4WQT - chains B and D of the 6 polymer chains in the assembly; structure by X-ray diffraction, 4.40 A resolution (low resolution: residue-level contacts below are approximate; hydrogen-bond / salt-bridge calls are withheld).

== Chain B ==
Protein: DNA-directed RNA polymerase subunit alpha
Source organism: Thermus thermophilus HB8
Notes: EC 2.7.7.6
UniProt: Q5SHR6 (RPOA_THET8); residues 1-315 here = UniProt positions 1-315
Chain sequence (315 residues; numbered 1 to 315; the number before each row is that of its first residue):
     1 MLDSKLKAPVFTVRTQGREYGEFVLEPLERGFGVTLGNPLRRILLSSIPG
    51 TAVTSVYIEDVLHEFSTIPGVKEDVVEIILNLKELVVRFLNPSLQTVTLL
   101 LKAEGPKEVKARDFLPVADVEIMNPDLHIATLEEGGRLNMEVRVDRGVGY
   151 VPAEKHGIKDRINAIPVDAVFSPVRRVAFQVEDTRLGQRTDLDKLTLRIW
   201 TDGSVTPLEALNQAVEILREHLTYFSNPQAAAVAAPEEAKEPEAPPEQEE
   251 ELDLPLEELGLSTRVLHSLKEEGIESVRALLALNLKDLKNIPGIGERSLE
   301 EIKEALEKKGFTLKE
Unresolved in the structure: 1-5, 230-315

== Chain D ==
Protein: DNA-directed RNA polymerase subunit beta'
Source organism: Thermus thermophilus HB8
Notes: EC 2.7.7.6
UniProt: Q8RQE8 (RPOC_THET8); numbering as in UniProt (aligned over 1-1524)
Chain sequence (1524 residues; numbered 1 to 1524; the number before each row is that of its first residue):
     1 MKKEVRKVRIALASPEKIRSWSYGEVEKPETINYRTLKPERDGLFDERIF
    51 GPIKDYECACGKYKRQRFEGKVCERCGVEVTKSIVRRYRMGHIELATPAA
   101 HIWFVKDVPSKIGTLLDLSATELEQVLYFSKYIVLDPKGAILNGVPVEKR
   151 QLLTDEEYRELRYGKQETYPLPPGVDALVKDGEEVVKGQELAPGVVSRLD
   201 GVALYRFPRRVRVEYVKKERAGLRLPLAAWVEKEAYKPGEILAELPEPYL
   251 FRAEEEGVVELKELEEGAFLVLRREDEPVATYFLPVGMTPLVVHGEIVEK
   301 GQPLAEAKGLLRMPRQVRAAQVEAEEEGETVYLTLFLEWTEPKDYRVQPH
   351 MNVVVPEGARVEAGDKIVAAIDPEEEVIAEAEGVVHLHEPASILVVKARV
   401 YPFEDDVEVSTGDRVAPGDVLADGGKVKSDVYGRVEVDLVRNVVRVVESY
   451 DIDARMGAEAIQQLLKELDLEALEKELLEEMKHPSRARRAKARKRLEVVR
   501 AFLDSGNRPEWMILEAVPVLPPDLRPMVQVDGGRFATSDLNDLYRRLINR
   551 NNRLKKLLAQGAPEIIIRNEKRMLQEAVDALLDNGRRGAPVTNPGSDRPL
   601 RSLTDILSGKQGRFRQNLLGKRVDYSGRSVIVVGPQLKLHQCGLPKRMAL
   651 ELFKPFLLKKMEEKGIAPNVKAARRMLERQRDIKDEVWDALEEVIHGKVV
   701 LLNRAPTLHRLGIQAFQPVLVEGQSIQLHPLVCEAFNADFDGDQMAVHVP
   751 LSSFAQAEARIQMLSAHNLLSPASGEPLAKPSRDIILGLYYITQVRKEKK
   801 GAGLEFATPEEALAAHERGEVALNAPIKVAGRETSVGRLKYVFANPDEAL
   851 LAVAHGIVDLQDVVTVRYMGKRLETSPGRILFARIVAEAVEDEKVAWELI
   901 QLDVPQEKNSLKDLVYQAFLRLGMEKTARLLDALKYYGFTFSTTSGITIG
   951 IDDAVIPEEKKQYLEEADRKLLQIEQAYEMGFLTDRERYDQILQLWTETT
  1001 EKVTQAVFKNFEENYPFNPLYVMAQSGARGNPQQIRQLCGLRGLMQKPSG
  1051 ETFEVPVRSSFREGLTVLEYFISSHGARKGGADTALRTADSGYLTRKLVD
  1101 VTHEIVVREADCGTTNYISVPLFQPDEVTRSLRLRKRADIEAGLYGRVLA
  1151 REVEVLGVRLEEGRYLSMDDVHLLIKAAEAGEIQEVPVRSPLTCQTRYGV
  1201 CQKCYGYDLSMARPVSIGEAVGIVAAQSIGEPGTQLTMRTFHTGGVAGAA
  1251 DITQGLPRVIELFEARRPKAKAVISEIDGVVRIEETEEKLSVFVESEGFS
  1301 KEYKLPKEARLLVKDGDYVEAGQPLTRGAIDPHQLLEAKGPEAVERYLVE
  1351 EIQKVYRAQGVKLHDKHIEIVVRQMMKYVEVTDPGDSRLLEGQVLEKWDV
  1401 EALNERLIAEGKTPVAWKPLLMGVTKSALSTKSWLSAASFQNTTHVLTEA
  1451 AIAGKKDELIGLKENVILGRLIPAGTGSDFVRFTQVVDQKTLKAIEEARK
  1501 EAVEAKERPAARRGVKREQPGKQA
Unresolved in the structure: 56-85, 217-341, 526-535, 1500-1524
Bound ions: Mg2+: Asp739, Asp741, Asp743; Zn2+ near Cys1201 (its only coordinating residue here)

== Interface between chain B and chain D ==
Contacting residue pairs - 43 pairs, chain B then chain D:
  Ser46(B) - His855(D)
  His63(B) - Leu813(D)
  His63(B) - Ala814(D)
  Phe65(B) - Leu813(D)
  Phe65(B) - Leu839(D)
  Asp74(B) - Arg872(D)
  Glu77(B) - Arg867(D)
  Glu77(B) - Arg872(D)
  Leu80(B) - Val842(D)
  Leu80(B) - Phe843(D)
  Leu80(B) - Ala844(D)
  Leu80(B) - Arg867(D)
  Asn81(B) - Arg867(D)
  Glu84(B) - Ala844(D)
  Glu84(B) - Arg867(D)
  Tyr150(B) - Glu848(D)
  Tyr150(B) - Leu851(D)
  Tyr150(B) - Ala852(D)
  Tyr150(B) - His855(D)
  Pro152(B) - Ile857(D)
  Glu154(B) - Lys840(D)
  Asp168(B) - Val842(D)
  Val170(B) - Glu848(D)
  Arg175(B) - Asn845(D)
  Arg175(B) - Asp847(D)
  Arg175(B) - Leu851(D)
  Arg176(B) - Asp847(D)
  Arg176(B) - Arg884(D)
  Arg176(B) - Glu888(D)
  Arg185(B) - Glu692(D)
  Arg185(B) - Leu720(D)
  Leu186(B) - Asp689(D)
  Gly187(B) - Asp685(D)
  Gly187(B) - Trp688(D)
  Gly187(B) - Asp689(D)
  Gln188(B) - Lys646(D)
  Gln188(B) - Ile683(D)
  Gln188(B) - Asp685(D)
  Gln188(B) - Trp688(D)
  Thr190(B) - Leu720(D)
  Thr190(B) - Val721(D)
  Thr190(B) - Glu722(D)
  Asp191(B) - Glu722(D)
Other interface residues (no listed pair), chain B (29 interface residues in all): Arg41, Val76, Ile79, Lys83, Lys155, Gln180, Arg189, Arg198
Other interface residues (no listed pair), chain D (31 interface residues in all): Glu810, Leu850, Ala854, Tyr936

== Summary ==
29 residues of chain B and 31 residues of chain D are in contact. Asp739(D), Asp741(D) and Asp743(D) form the
Mg2+ site.
Here chain B is DNA-directed RNA polymerase subunit alpha and chain D is DNA-directed RNA polymerase subunit
beta', both from Thermus thermophilus HB8. Entry 4WQT (Thermus thermophilus RNA polymerase complexed with an
RNA cleavage stimulating factor (a GreA/Gfh1 chimeric protein)) was determined by X-ray diffraction (same
publication as 4WQS).
